Entry 9KVF (electron microscopy, 3.00 A resolution); this record covers chains A and B of the 7 polymer chains in the assembly.

[Chain A]
Name: 2E10 light chain
Source organism: Macaca mulatta
Sequence (110 residues; numbered 1 to 110; the number before each row is that of its first residue):
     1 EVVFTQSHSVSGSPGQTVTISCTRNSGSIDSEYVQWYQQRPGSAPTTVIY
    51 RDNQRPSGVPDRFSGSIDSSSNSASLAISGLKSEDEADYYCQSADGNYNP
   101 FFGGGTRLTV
Disordered / not traced: 1
Cystine bridges: Cys22-Cys91

[Chain B]
Name: 2E10 heavy chain
Source organism: Macaca mulatta
Sequence (122 residues; row label = number of the first residue in the row):
     1 EVQLMESGGGVVQPGGSLRLSCAASGFTFGDYALHWVRQAPGKGLEWVSG
    51 ITWTGTRTYYAGSVKGRFTISRDNAKNSLYLQMTRLRAEDTAFYYCTKDR
   101 VAVGRPPSFDSWGQGVLVTVSS
Disordered / not traced: 1, 121-122
Cystine bridges: Cys22-Cys96

[Chain A / chain B interface]
Pairs across the interface (28; chain A residue first):
  Gln35(A) - Pro107(B)
  Gln35(A) - Ser108(B)
  Tyr37(A) - Phe109(B)
  Gln39(A) - Gln39(B)  hydrogen bond
  Gln39(A) - Leu45(B)
  Gln39(A) - Tyr95(B)  hydrogen bond
  Ala44(A) - Tyr95(B)  hydrophobic
  Ala44(A) - Gly113(B)
  Pro45(A) - Tyr95(B)
  Pro45(A) - Trp112(B)
  Thr47(A) - Phe109(B)  hydrogen bond (side chain-backbone)
  Thr47(A) - Asp110(B)
  Thr47(A) - Trp112(B)
  Tyr90(A) - Gln39(B)
  Tyr90(A) - Lys43(B)
  Tyr90(A) - Gly44(B)
  Tyr90(A) - Leu45(B)
  Gln92(A) - Pro107(B)  hydrogen bond (side chain-backbone)
  Ala94(A) - Pro106(B)  hydrophobic
  Asn97(A) - Arg105(B)  hydrogen bond (backbone-side chain)
  Tyr98(A) - Arg105(B)  hydrogen bond (backbone-side chain)
  Tyr98(A) - Pro106(B)  hydrophobic
  Asn99(A) - Tyr60(B)
  Asn99(A) - Arg105(B)  hydrogen bond
  Pro100(A) - Trp47(B)  hydrophobic
  Pro100(A) - Pro107(B)
  Phe102(A) - Leu45(B)  hydrophobic
  Phe102(A) - Phe109(B)  hydrophobic
Also at the interface, not in a pair above, chain A (16 interface residues in all): Ser43, Gly104
Also at the interface, not in a pair above, chain B (16 interface residues in all): Gln114

[Summary]
The chain A/chain B interface involves 16 residues from each chain; the contacts include 7 hydrogen bonds.
Among the polar pairs are Gln39(A)-Gln39(B), Gln39(A)-Tyr95(B) and Thr47(A)-Phe109(B).
Here chain A is 2E10 light chain and chain B is 2E10 heavy chain, both from Macaca mulatta. Entry 9KVF
(Cryo-EM structure of SARS-CoV-2 EG.1 spike protein in complex with triple-nAb 4A5, 4C1 and 2E10) was
determined by electron microscopy.
